9MQG - chains H and L of the 14 polymer chains in the assembly; structure by electron microscopy, 3.30 A resolution.

# Chain H
Protein: RM017 Fab heavy chain
Organism: Macaca mulatta
Notes: antibody fragment or engineered binder
Amino-acid sequence (235 residues; each row starts with the number of its first residue; a row labelled like 82A-82C holds insertion residues (82A, then the next letters in order)):
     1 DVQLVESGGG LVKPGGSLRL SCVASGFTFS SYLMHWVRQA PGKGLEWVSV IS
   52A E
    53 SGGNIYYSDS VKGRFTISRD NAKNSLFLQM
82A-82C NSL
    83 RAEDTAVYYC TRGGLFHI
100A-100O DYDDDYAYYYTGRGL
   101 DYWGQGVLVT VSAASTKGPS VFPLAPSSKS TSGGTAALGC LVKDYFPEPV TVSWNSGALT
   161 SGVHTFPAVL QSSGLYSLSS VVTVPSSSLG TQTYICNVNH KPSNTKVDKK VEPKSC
Not modelled in the structure: 114-216
Modified residues: Tyr100B (O-sulfo-L-tyrosine; TYS); Tyr100F (O-sulfo-L-tyrosine; TYS); Tyr100H (O-sulfo-L-tyrosine; TYS)
Disulfides: Cys22-Cys92

# Chain L
Protein: RM017 Fab light chain
Organism: Macaca mulatta
Notes: antibody fragment or engineered binder
Amino-acid sequence (220 residues; each row starts with the number of its first residue; a row labelled like 27A-27F holds insertion residues (27A, then the next letters in order)):
     1 DIVMTQTPLS LPVTPGEPAS ISCRSSQ
27A-27F SLLNSE
    28 DGNTYLDWYL QKPGQSPQLL IYEVSNRASG VPDRFSGSGS DTDFTLEISR VEAEDVGVYY
    88 CMKALEFPFT FGPGTKLDIK RTVAAPSVFI FPPSDEQLKS GTASVVCLLN NFYPREAKVQ
   148 WKVDNALQSG NSQESVTEQD SKDSTYSLSS TLTLSKADYE KHKVYACEVT HQGLSSPVTK
   208 SFNRGEC
Not modelled in the structure: 108-214
Disulfides: Cys23-Cys88

# Chain H / chain L interface
Pairs across the interface - 28 pairs, chain H then chain L:
  Val37(H) - Phe98(L)  hydrophobic
  Gln39(H) - Gln38(L)  hydrogen bond
  Gln39(H) - Tyr87(L)  hydrogen bond
  Gly44(H) - Tyr87(L)
  Leu45(H) - Pro44(L)  hydrophobic
  Leu45(H) - Tyr87(L)
  Leu45(H) - Phe98(L)
  Trp47(H) - Met89(L)
  Trp47(H) - Phe94(L)
  Trp47(H) - Phe96(L)
  Trp47(H) - Phe98(L)
  Val50(H) - Phe94(L)  hydrophobic
  Tyr58(H) - Phe94(L)  hydrophobic
  Tyr58(H) - Pro95(L)
  Tyr91(H) - Gln38(L)
  Tyr91(H) - Ser43(L)
  Arg100M(H) - Leu46(L)
  Arg100M(H) - Tyr49(L)  hydrogen bond
  Gly100N(H) - Asp34(L)
  Gly100N(H) - Tyr36(L)
  Leu100O(H) - Tyr36(L)  hydrogen bond (backbone-side chain)
  Leu100O(H) - Met89(L)  hydrophobic
  Leu100O(H) - Phe98(L)  hydrophobic
  Asp101(H) - Leu46(L)
  Trp103(H) - Tyr36(L)
  Trp103(H) - Ser43(L)
  Trp103(H) - Pro44(L)  hydrogen bond (side chain-backbone)
  Gly104(H) - Ser43(L)  hydrogen bond (backbone-side chain)
Interface residues without a listed pair, chain H (19 interface residues in all): His35, Lys43, Glu46, Gly100L, Gln105
Interface residues without a listed pair, chain L (15 interface residues in all): Gln42, Gln45

# Summary
19 residues of chain H and 15 residues of chain L are in contact; the contacts include 6 hydrogen bonds. Polar
pairs include Gln39(H)-Gln38(L), Gln39(H)-Tyr87(L) and Leu100O(H)-Tyr36(L).
Chain H is RM017 Fab heavy chain and chain L is RM017 Fab light chain, both from Macaca mulatta; the
structure, RM017 Fab in complex with Apex-GT6.2 trimer and RM20A3 Fab, was determined by electron microscopy
(same publication as 9MPX, 9B8B, 9B8C, 9MPB and 9MPC).
